PDB entry 2H5J | X-ray diffraction, 2.00 A resolution | chains A and D of the 6 polymer chains in the assembly

== Chain A ==
Protein: caspase-3, p17 subunit
Organism: Homo sapiens
Notes: EC 3.4.22.-
UniProtKB: P42574 (CASP3_HUMAN); numbering as in UniProt (aligned over 29-174)
Sequence (146 residues; row label = number of the first residue in the row):
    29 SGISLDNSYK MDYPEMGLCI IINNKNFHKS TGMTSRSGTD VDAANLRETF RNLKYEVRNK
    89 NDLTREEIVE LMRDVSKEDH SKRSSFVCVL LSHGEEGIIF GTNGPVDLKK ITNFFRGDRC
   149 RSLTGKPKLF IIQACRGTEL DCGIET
Not modelled in the structure: 29-33
Swiss-Prot annotation at these positions:
  - active site: His121, Cys163
  - modified residue: Cys163 (S-nitrosocysteine)

== Chain D ==
Protein: caspase-3, p12 subunit
Organism: Homo sapiens
Notes: EC 3.4.22.-
UniProtKB: P42574 (CASP3_HUMAN); residue numbers follow UniProt; this construct covers 184-277
Sequence (95 residues; numbered 184 to 278; the number before each row is that of its first residue):
   184 CHKIPVEADF LYAYSTAPGY YSWRNSKDGS WFIQSLCAML KQYADKLEFM HILTRVNRKV
   244 ATEFESFSFD ATFHAKKQIP CIVSMLTKEL YFYHH
Not modelled in the structure: 184, 278
Construct notes: expression tag (278)
Swiss-Prot annotation at these positions:
  - modified residue: Arg207 (Microbial infection: ADP-riboxanated arginine)
  - mutagenesis: Arg207 (R207A: Abolished ADP-riboxanation by C.violaceum CopC)

== Chain A / chain D interface ==
Contacting residue pairs - 14 pairs, chain A then chain D:
  Asp34(A) - Arg241(D)  salt bridge
  Asn35(A) - Arg238(D)  hydrogen bond
  Asn35(A) - Arg241(D)  hydrogen bond
  Asp169(A) - Pro188(D)
  Asp169(A) - Val189(D)  hydrogen bond (side chain-backbone)
  Asp169(A) - Glu190(D)  hydrogen bond (side chain-backbone)
  Cys170(A) - Lys186(D)  hydrogen bond (backbone-side chain)
  Gly171(A) - Ile187(D)
  Gly171(A) - Val189(D)
  Ile172(A) - Lys186(D)
  Ile172(A) - Ile187(D)  hydrogen bond (backbone-backbone)
  Glu173(A) - His185(D)
  Thr174(A) - His185(D)  hydrogen bond (backbone-backbone)
  Thr174(A) - Ile187(D)
Interface residues without a listed pair, chain A (9 interface residues in all): Arg144
Interface residues without a listed pair, chain D (9 interface residues in all): Tyr203

== Summary ==
Chain A and chain D each contribute 9 residues to their interface, with 7 hydrogen bonds and 1 salt bridge.
Among the polar pairs are Asp34(A)-Arg241(D), Asn35(A)-Arg238(D) and Asn35(A)-Arg241(D).
Here chain A is caspase-3, p17 subunit and chain D is caspase-3, p12 subunit, both from Homo sapiens. Entry
2H5J (Crystal strusture of caspase-3 with inhibitor Ac-DMQD-Cho) was determined by X-ray diffraction (same
publication as 2H5I and 2H65).
